1REZ - chain A; structure by X-ray diffraction, 1.70 A resolution.

== Chain A ==
Protein: Lysozyme
From: Homo sapiens
Notes: EC 3.2.1.17
UniProt: P00695 (LYC_HUMAN); residues 1-130 here correspond to UniProt positions 19-148 (UniProt number = residue number + 18)
Amino-acid sequence (130 residues; numbered 1 to 130; the number before each row is that of its first residue):
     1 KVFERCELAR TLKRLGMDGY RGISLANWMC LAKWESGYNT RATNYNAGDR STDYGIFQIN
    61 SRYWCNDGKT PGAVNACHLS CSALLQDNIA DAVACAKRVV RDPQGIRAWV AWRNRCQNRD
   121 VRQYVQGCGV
Disulfide bonds: Cys-6/Cys-128, Cys-30/Cys-116, Cys-65/Cys-81, Cys-77/Cys-95

== Summary ==
Chain A is Lysozyme (Homo sapiens); the structure, Human lysozyme-N-acetyllactosamine complex, was determined
by X-ray diffraction, deposited together with 1REX and 1REY.
